Entry 1WOH (X-ray diffraction, 1.75 A resolution); this record covers chains D and E of the 6 polymer chains in the assembly.

== Chain D (and E) ==
Protein: agmatinase
Organism: Deinococcus radiodurans
Notes: EC 3.5.3.11; chain E of this document is another copy of the same molecule, construct and numbering; everything in this record applies to it too
UniProtKB: Q9RZ04 (Q9RZ04_DEIRA); residue numbers follow UniProt; this construct covers 1-304
Sequence (305 residues; row label = number of the first residue in the row):
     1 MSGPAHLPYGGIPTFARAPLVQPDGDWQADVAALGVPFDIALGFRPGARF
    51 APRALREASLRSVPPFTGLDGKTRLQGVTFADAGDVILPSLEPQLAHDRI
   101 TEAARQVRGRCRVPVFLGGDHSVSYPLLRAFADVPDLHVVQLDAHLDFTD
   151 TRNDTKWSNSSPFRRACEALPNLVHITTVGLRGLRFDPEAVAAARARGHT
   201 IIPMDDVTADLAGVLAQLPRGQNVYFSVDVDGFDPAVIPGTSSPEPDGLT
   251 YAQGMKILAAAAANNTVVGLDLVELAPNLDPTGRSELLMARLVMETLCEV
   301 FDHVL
Disordered / not traced: 1-2
Construct notes: cloning artifact (305)

== Chain D / chain E interface ==
Residue-residue contacts - 45 pairs, chain D then chain E:
  Pro4(D) - Asp154(E)
  Ala5(D) - Asn153(E)
  Leu7(D) - Gly43(E)
  Leu7(D) - Asn153(E)
  Pro8(D) - Gly43(E)
  Pro8(D) - Phe44(E)  hydrophobic
  Tyr9(D) - Gly43(E)
  Tyr9(D) - Phe44(E)
  Arg61(D) - Phe44(E)
  Arg61(D) - Ser243(E)  hydrogen bond
  Ser62(D) - Arg185(E)
  Val63(D) - Arg185(E)  hydrogen bond (backbone-side chain)
  Pro65(D) - Arg185(E)  hydrogen bond (backbone-side chain)
  Phe66(D) - Leu184(E)
  Phe66(D) - Arg185(E)
  Thr67(D) - Leu184(E)
  Thr67(D) - Arg185(E)
  Thr67(D) - Phe186(E)  hydrogen bond (backbone-backbone)
  Gly68(D) - Phe186(E)
  Leu69(D) - Phe186(E)  hydrophobic
  Leu69(D) - Val191(E)  hydrophobic
  Leu69(D) - Arg195(E)
  Leu69(D) - Ile201(E)  hydrophobic
  Leu69(D) - Pro203(E)  hydrophobic
  Arg74(D) - Leu184(E)
  Ala236(D) - Ala236(E)
  Tyr251(D) - Pro246(E)  hydrophobic
  Tyr251(D) - Asp247(E)
  Ala252(D) - Asp247(E)  hydrogen bond (backbone-side chain)
  Pro281(D) - Pro281(E)  hydrophobic
  Thr282(D) - Arg45(E)  hydrogen bond (backbone-side chain)
  Thr282(D) - Pro239(E)
  Thr282(D) - Leu279(E)
  Arg284(D) - Pro235(E)
  Arg284(D) - Pro239(E)
  Arg284(D) - Arg284(E)
  Leu287(D) - Phe44(E)  hydrophobic
  Leu287(D) - Arg45(E)
  Leu287(D) - Pro244(E)  hydrophobic
  Leu288(D) - Pro246(E)  hydrophobic
  Arg291(D) - Gly183(E)
  Arg291(D) - Leu184(E)
  Arg291(D) - Glu245(E)  salt bridge
  Arg291(D) - Pro246(E)
  Glu295(D) - Leu184(E)
Interface residues without a listed pair, chain D (28 interface residues in all): Val237, Thr250, Gly283, Met294
Interface residues without a listed pair, chain E (25 interface residues in all): Asp280

== Summary ==
The interface between chain D and chain E involves 28 residues on one side and 25 on the other, with 6
hydrogen bonds and 1 salt bridge. Polar pairs include Arg291(D)-Glu245(E), Arg61(D)-Ser243(E) and
Val63(D)-Arg185(E).
Both chains are agmatinase (Deinococcus radiodurans). Entry 1WOH (Crystal Structure of Agmatinase Reveals
Structural Conservation and Inhibition Mechanism of the Ureohydrolase Superfamily) was determined by X-ray
diffraction, deposited together with 1WOG and 1WOI.
